PDB entry 5WEN | electron microscopy, 6.80 A resolution (low resolution: residue-level contacts below are approximate; hydrogen-bond / salt-bridge calls are withheld) | chains B and D of the 4 polymer chains in the assembly

[Chain B (and D)]
Name: Glutamate receptor 2, Germ cell-specific gene 1-like protein
Source organism: Rattus norvegicus
Notes: fragment: and linked via LINKER GTG; chain D of this document is another copy of the same molecule, construct and numbering; everything in this record applies to it too
UniProtKB: chimeric construct of P19491, D3Z7H4: residues 10-826 from P19491 (GRIA2_RAT), isoform P19491-2 positions 25-841 (UniProt number = residue number + 15); residues 830-1066 from D3Z7H4 positions 2-238 (UniProt number = residue number - 828)
Amino-acid sequence (1057 residues; numbered 10 to 1066; the number before each row is that of its first residue):
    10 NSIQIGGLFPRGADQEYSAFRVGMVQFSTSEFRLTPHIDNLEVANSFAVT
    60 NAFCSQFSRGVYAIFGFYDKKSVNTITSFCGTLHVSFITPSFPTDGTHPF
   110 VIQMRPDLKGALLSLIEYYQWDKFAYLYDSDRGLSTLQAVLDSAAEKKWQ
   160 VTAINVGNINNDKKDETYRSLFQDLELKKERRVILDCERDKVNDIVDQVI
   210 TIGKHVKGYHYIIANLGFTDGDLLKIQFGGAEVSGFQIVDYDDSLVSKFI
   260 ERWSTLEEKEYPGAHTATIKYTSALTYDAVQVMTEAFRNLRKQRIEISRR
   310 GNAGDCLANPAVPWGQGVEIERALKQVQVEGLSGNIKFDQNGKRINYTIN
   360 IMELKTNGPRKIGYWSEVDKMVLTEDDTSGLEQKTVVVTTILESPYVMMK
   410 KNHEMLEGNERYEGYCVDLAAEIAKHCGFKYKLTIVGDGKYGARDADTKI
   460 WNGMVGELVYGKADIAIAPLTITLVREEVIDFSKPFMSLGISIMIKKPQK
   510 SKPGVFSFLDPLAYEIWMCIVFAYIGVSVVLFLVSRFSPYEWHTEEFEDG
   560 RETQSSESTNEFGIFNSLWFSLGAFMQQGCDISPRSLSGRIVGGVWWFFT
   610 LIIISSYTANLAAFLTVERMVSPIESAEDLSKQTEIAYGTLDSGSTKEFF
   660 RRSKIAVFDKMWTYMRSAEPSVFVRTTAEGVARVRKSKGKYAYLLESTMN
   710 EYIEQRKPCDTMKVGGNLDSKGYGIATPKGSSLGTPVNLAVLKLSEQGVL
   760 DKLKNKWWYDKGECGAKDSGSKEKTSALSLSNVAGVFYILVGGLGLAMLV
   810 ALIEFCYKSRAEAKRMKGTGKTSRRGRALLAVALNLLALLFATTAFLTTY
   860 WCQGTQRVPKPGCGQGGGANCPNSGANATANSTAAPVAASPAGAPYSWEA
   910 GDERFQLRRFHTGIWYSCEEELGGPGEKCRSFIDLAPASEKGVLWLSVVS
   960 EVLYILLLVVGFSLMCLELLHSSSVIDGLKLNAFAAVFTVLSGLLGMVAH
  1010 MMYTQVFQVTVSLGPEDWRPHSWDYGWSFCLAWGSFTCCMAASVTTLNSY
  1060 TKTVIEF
Disordered / not traced: 545-572, 818-1066
Construct notes: engineered mutation Glu-241 (Asn256 in P19491), Leu-382 (Val397 in P19491), Glu-384 (Gly405 in P19491), Asp-385 (Asn406 in P19491), Gln-392 (Asn413 in P19491), Leu-979 (Val151 in D3Z7H4); linker (827-829)
Disulfides: Cys-63/Cys-315, Cys-718/Cys-773

[Interface between chain B and chain D]
Residue-residue contacts (7):
  Arg-178(B) with Phe-237(D)
  Ile-211(B) with Gly-238(D)
  Gly-212(B) with His-214(D)
  His-214(B) with Gly-212(D)
  Val-215(B) with Gly-212(D)
  Phe-237(B) with Arg-178(D)
  Gly-238(B) with Ile-211(D)
Other interface residues (no listed pair), chain B (10 interface residues in all): Ile-209, Thr-210, Lys-234
Other interface residues (no listed pair), chain D (10 interface residues in all): Ile-209, Thr-210, Val-215, Lys-234

[Summary]
The chain B/chain D interface involves 10 residues from each chain.
Both chains are Glutamate receptor 2, Germ cell-specific gene 1-like protein (Rattus norvegicus). Entry 5WEN
(GluA2 bound to GSG1L in digitonin, state 2) was determined by electron microscopy together with 5WEK, 5WEL,
5WEM and 5WEO from the same study.
